8ZMK - chains B and C of the 3 polymer chains in the assembly; structure by electron microscopy, 3.85 A resolution.

== Chain B ==
Molecule: tyrosine--tRNA ligase
Source organism: Phaseolus vulgaris
Notes: EC 6.1.1.1
UniProtKB: V7CJ18 (V7CJ18_PHAVU); numbering as in UniProt (aligned over 1-379)
Chain sequence (379 residues; row label = number of the first residue in the row):
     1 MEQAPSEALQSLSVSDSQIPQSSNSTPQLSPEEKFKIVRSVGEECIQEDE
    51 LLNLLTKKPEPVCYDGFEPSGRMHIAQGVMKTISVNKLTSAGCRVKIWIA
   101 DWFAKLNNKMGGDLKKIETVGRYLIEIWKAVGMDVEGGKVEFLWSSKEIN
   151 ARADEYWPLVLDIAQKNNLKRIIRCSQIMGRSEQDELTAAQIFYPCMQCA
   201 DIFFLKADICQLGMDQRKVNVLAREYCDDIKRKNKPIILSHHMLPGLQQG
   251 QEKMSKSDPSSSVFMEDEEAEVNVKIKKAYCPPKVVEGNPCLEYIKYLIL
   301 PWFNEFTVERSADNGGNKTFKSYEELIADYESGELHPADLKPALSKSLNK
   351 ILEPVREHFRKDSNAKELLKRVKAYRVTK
Disordered / not traced: 1-30

== Chain C ==
Molecule: 169-nt RNA strand
Source organism: Brome mosaic virus
Sequence (169 nucleotides; numbered 1 to 169; the number before each row is that of its first residue):
     1 CGUGGUUGACACGCAGACCUCUUACAAGAGUGUCUAGGUGCCUUUGAGAG
    51 UUACUCUUUGCUCUCUUCGGAAGAACCCUUAGGGGUUCGUGCAUGGGCUU
   101 GCAUAGCAAGUCUUAGAAUGCGGGUACCGUACAGUGUUGAAAAACACUGU
   151 AAAUCUCUAAAAGAGACCA

== Interface between chain B and chain C ==
Pairs across the interface (13):
  Ala-270(B) with C21(C), phosphate contact
  Val-274(B) with C21(C), phosphate contact
  Lys-277(B) with U23(C), base contact; A24(C), salt bridge to the phosphate; C25(C), phosphate contact
  Ala-279(B) with C25(C), sugar contact
  Tyr-280(B) with C25(C), base contact
  Cys-281(B) with A24(C), hydrogen bond to the sugar; C25(C), sugar contact
  Pro-283(B) with A24(C), base contact
  Pro-337(B) with A24(C), sugar contact
  Ala-338(B) with A24(C), hydrogen bond to the phosphate
  Lys-341(B) with A24(C), hydrogen bond to the phosphate
Other interface residues (no listed pair), chain B (13 interface residues in all): Gln-165, Lys-278, Pro-282
Other interface residues (no listed pair), chain C (5 interface residues in all): A169

== In short ==
The interface between chain B and chain C involves 13 residues on one side and 5 on the other; the contacts
include 3 hydrogen bonds and 1 salt bridge. Among the polar pairs are Cys-281(B)/A24(C), Ala-338(B)/A24(C) and
Lys-341(B)/A24(C).
Here chain B is tyrosine--tRNA ligase (Phaseolus vulgaris) and chain C is a 169-nt RNA strand (Brome mosaic
virus). Entry 8ZMK (Cryo-EM structure of BMV TLS-TyrRS (Catalysis state)) was determined by electron
microscopy, deposited together with 8ZMH and 8ZMJ.
